4JE8 - chains A and D; structure by X-ray diffraction, 2.40 A resolution.

[Chain A]
Molecule: Peptide deformylase 1A, chloroplastic/mitochondrial
From: Arabidopsis thaliana
Notes: EC 3.5.1.88
Reference sequence: Q9FV53 (DEF1A_ARATH); residues 2-190 here correspond to UniProt positions 79-267 (UniProt number = residue number + 77)
Chain sequence (197 residues; numbered 1 to 197; the number before each row is that of its first residue):
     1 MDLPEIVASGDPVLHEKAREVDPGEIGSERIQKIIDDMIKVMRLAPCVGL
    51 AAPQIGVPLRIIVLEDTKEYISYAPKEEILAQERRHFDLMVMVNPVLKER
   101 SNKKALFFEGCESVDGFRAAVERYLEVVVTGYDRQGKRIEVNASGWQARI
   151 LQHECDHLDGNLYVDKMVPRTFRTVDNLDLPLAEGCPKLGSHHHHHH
Unresolved in the structure: 1, 194-197
Differences from the reference sequence: expression tag (1, 191-197); engineered mutation Cys-47 (Gly124 in Q9FV53), Glu-112 (Leu189 in Q9FV53)
Swiss-Prot annotation at these positions:
  - region (Dimerization): Val-114 to Ala-119, Asp-159 to Asn-177
  - active site: Glu-154
  - binding site (substrate): Pro-46, Val-48, Gly-49, Gly-110
  - binding site (Zn(2+)): Cys-111, His-153, His-157
Ion coordination: Zn2+: Cys-111, His-153, His-157

[Chain D]
Molecule: tripeptide Met-Ala-Ser
Chain sequence (3 residues; numbered 1 to 3; the number before each row is that of its first residue):
     1 MAS

[Interface between chain A and chain D]
Residue-residue contacts (18; chain A residue first):
  Pro-46(A) / Ser-3(D)
  Cys-47(A) / Met-1(D)
  Cys-47(A) / Ser-3(D)
  Val-48(A) / Met-1(D)  hydrogen bond (backbone-backbone)
  Val-48(A) / Ala-2(D)
  Val-48(A) / Ser-3(D)
  Gly-49(A) / Met-1(D)  hydrogen bond (backbone-backbone)
  Arg-84(A) / Ser-3(D)
  Glu-109(A) / Met-1(D)
  Gly-110(A) / Met-1(D)
  Gly-110(A) / Ala-2(D)  hydrogen bond (backbone-backbone)
  Glu-112(A) / Met-1(D)  hydrogen bond (side chain-backbone)
  Glu-112(A) / Ala-2(D)
  Arg-118(A) / Ala-2(D)
  Trp-146(A) / Met-1(D)
  Ile-150(A) / Met-1(D)  hydrophobic
  His-153(A) / Met-1(D)
  Glu-154(A) / Met-1(D)  hydrogen bond (side chain-backbone)
Also at the interface, not in a pair above, chain A (16 interface residues in all): Tyr-70, Cys-111, Arg-149

[Summary]
The interface between chain A and chain D involves 16 residues on one side and 3 on the other; the contacts
include 5 hydrogen bonds. Polar pairs include Glu-112(A)/Met-1(D), Glu-154(A)/Met-1(D) and Val-48(A)/Met-1(D).
Chain A is Peptide deformylase 1A, chloroplastic/mitochondrial (Arabidopsis thaliana) and chain D is
tripeptide Met-Ala-Ser; the structure, Crystal structure of a human-like mitochondrial peptide deformylase in
complex with Met-Ala-Ser, was determined by X-ray diffraction (same publication as 4JE6 and 4JE7).
